7O7F - chains A and F of the 7 polymer chains in the assembly; structure by electron microscopy, 3.15 A resolution.

Chain A:
Molecule: Guanine nucleotide-binding protein G(i) subunit alpha-1
From: Homo sapiens
Reference sequence: P63096 (GNAI1_HUMAN); residue numbers follow UniProt; this construct covers 1-354
Amino-acid sequence (354 residues; each row starts with the number of its first residue):
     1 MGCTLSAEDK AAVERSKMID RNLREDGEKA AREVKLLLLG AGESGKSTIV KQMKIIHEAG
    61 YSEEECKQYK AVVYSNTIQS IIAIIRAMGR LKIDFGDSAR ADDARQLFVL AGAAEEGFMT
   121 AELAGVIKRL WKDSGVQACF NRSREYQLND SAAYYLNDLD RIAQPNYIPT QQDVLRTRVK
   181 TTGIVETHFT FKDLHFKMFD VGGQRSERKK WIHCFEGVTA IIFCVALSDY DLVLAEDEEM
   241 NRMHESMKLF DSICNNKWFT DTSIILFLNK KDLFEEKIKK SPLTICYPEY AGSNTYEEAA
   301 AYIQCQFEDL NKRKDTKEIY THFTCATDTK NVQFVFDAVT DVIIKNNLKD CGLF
Disordered / not traced: 1-3, 55-179, 233-239
Swiss-Prot annotation at these positions:
  - region: K35 to T48 (G1 motif), D173 to T181 (G2 motif), F196 to R205 (G3 motif), I265 to D272 (G4 motif), T324 to T329 (G5 motif)
  - binding site (GTP): E43 to T48, S151, L175 to T181, D200 to Q204, N269 to D272, A326
  - binding site (Mg(2+)): S47, T181
  - modified residue: R178 (ADP-ribosylarginine), Q204 (Deamidated glutamine), C351 (ADP-ribosylcysteine)
  - lipidation: G2 (N-myristoyl glycine), C3 (S-palmitoyl cysteine)
  - natural variant: G40 (G40C: In NEDHISB; G40R: In NEDHISB), G45 (G45D: In NEDHISB), T48 (T48I: In NEDHISB; T48K: In NEDHISB), Q52 (Q52P: In NEDHISB), S75 (deletion: In NEDHISB; uncertain significance), Q172 (deletion: In NEDHISB), D173 (D173V: In NEDHISB), E186 to F189 (deletion: In NEDHISB; uncertain significance), C224 (C224Y: In NEDHISB), K270 (K270N: In NEDHISB; K270R: In NEDHISB), D272 (D272G: In NEDHISB), A326 (A326P: In NEDHISB), 1 further natural variant entry in UniProt
  - mutagenesis: G42 (G42R: Abolishes switch to an activated conformation and dissociation from beta and gamma subunits upon GTP binding. Abolishes interaction with RGS family members), E116 (E116L: Enhances interaction (inactive GDP-bound) with RGS14), Q147 (Q147L: Enhances interaction (inactive GDP-bound) with RGS14), E245 (E245L: Enhances interaction (inactive GDP-bound) with RGS14)

Chain F:
Molecule: Fab antibody fragment light chain
From: Mus musculus
Notes: antibody fragment or engineered binder
Amino-acid sequence (217 residues; row label = number of the first residue in the row):
    21 DIVMTQATSS VPVTPGESVS ISCRSSKSLL HSNGNTYLYW FLQRPGQSPQ LLIYRMSNLA
    81 SGVPDRFSGS GSGTAFTLTI SRLEAEDVGV YYCMQHLEYP LTFGAGTKLE LKRADAAPTV
   141 SIFPPSSEQL TSGGASVVCF LNNFYPKDIN VKWKIDGSER QNGVLNSWTD QDSKDSTYSM
   201 SSTLTLTKDE YERHNSYTCE ATHKTSTSPI VKSFNRN
Cystine bridges: C43-C113, C159-C219

Chain A / chain F interface:
Pairs across the interface (13):
  T4(A) - H51(F)
  L5(A) - H51(F)
  S6(A) - H51(F)  hydrogen bond (backbone-side chain)
  S6(A) - N53(F)
  S6(A) - Y57(F)  hydrogen bond
  A7(A) - H116(F)
  A7(A) - L117(F)  hydrogen bond (backbone-backbone)
  A7(A) - E118(F)
  A7(A) - Y119(F)  hydrophobic
  E8(A) - Y57(F)
  E8(A) - Y59(F)  hydrogen bond
  E8(A) - R75(F)  salt bridge
  E8(A) - H116(F)
Other interface residues (no listed pair), chain A (6 interface residues in all): D9

Summary:
6 residues of chain A face 9 of chain F across their interface; the contacts include 4 hydrogen bonds and 1
salt bridge. Among the polar pairs are E8(A)-R75(F), S6(A)-H51(F) and S6(A)-Y57(F).
Chain A is Guanine nucleotide-binding protein G(i) subunit alpha-1 (Homo sapiens) and chain F is Fab antibody
fragment light chain (Mus musculus); the structure, Structural basis of the activation of the CC chemokine
receptor 5 by a chemokine agonist, was determined by electron microscopy.
